4O6D - chains A and B; structure by X-ray diffraction, 2.59 A resolution.

== Chain A ==
Molecule: NS1
Source organism: West Nile virus
UniProtKB: U3N977 (U3N977_WNV); residues 0-352 here correspond to UniProt positions 791-1143 (UniProt number = residue number + 791)
Sequence (377 residues; numbered -24 to 352; the number before each row is that of its first residue; numbers below 1 keep their minus sign (Ala-24 is residue -24)):
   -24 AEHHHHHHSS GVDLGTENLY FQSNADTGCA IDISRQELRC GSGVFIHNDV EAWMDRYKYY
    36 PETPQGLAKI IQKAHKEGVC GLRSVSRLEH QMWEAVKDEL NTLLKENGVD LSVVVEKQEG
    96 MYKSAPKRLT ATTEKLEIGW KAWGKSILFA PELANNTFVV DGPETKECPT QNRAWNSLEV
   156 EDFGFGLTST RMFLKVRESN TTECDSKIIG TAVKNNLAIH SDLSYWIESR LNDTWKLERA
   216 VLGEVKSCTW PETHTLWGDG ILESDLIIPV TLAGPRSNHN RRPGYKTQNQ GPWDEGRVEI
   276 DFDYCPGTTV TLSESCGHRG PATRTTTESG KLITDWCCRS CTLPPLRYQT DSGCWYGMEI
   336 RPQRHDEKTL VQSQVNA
Unresolved in the structure: -24 to -7, 108-128
Sequence notes: expression tag (-24 to -18, -16 to -1)
Disulfide bonds: Cys4-Cys15, Cys55-Cys143, Cys179-Cys223, Cys280-Cys329, Cys291-Cys312, Cys313-Cys316
Covalent attachments: N-acetylglucosamine (NAG) linked to Asn130, Asn175, Asn207
Residues lining bound ligands:
  - oxtoxynol-10 (OXN), molecule 1: Thr2, Gly3, Cys4, Cys15, Gly16
  - oxtoxynol-10 (OXN), molecule 2: Cys4, Ala5, Ile6, Leu13
  - oxtoxynol-10 (OXN), molecule 3: Ile6, Ile8, Gln11, Glu12, Leu13

== Chain B ==
Molecule: NS1
Source organism: West Nile virus
UniProtKB: U3N977 (U3N977_WNV); residues 0-352 here correspond to UniProt positions 791-1143 (UniProt number = residue number + 791)
Sequence (377 residues; each row starts with the number of its first residue; numbers below 1 keep their minus sign (UNK-24 is residue -24); X marks 6 residues of unknown identity (built as UNK)):
   -24 XXXXXXHHSS GVDLGTENLY FQSNADTGCA IDISRQELRC GSGVFIHNDV EAWMDRYKYY
    36 PETPQGLAKI IQKAHKEGVC GLRSVSRLEH QMWEAVKDEL NTLLKENGVD LSVVVEKQEG
    96 MYKSAPKRLT ATTEKLEIGW KAWGKSILFA PELANNTFVV DGPETKECPT QNRAWNSLEV
   156 EDFGFGLTST RMFLKVRESN TTECDSKIIG TAVKNNLAIH SDLSYWIESR LNDTWKLERA
   216 VLGEVKSCTW PETHTLWGDG ILESDLIIPV TLAGPRSNHN RRPGYKTQNQ GPWDEGRVEI
   276 DFDYCPGTTV TLSESCGHRG PATRTTTESG KLITDWCCRS CTLPPLRYQT DSGCWYGMEI
   336 RPQRHDEKTL VQSQVNA
Unresolved in the structure: -18 to -5, 108-129
Sequence notes: expression tag (-24 to -18, -16 to -1)
Disulfide bonds: Cys4-Cys15, Cys55-Cys143, Cys179-Cys223, Cys280-Cys329, Cys291-Cys312, Cys313-Cys316
Covalent attachments: N-acetylglucosamine (NAG) linked to Asn175, Asn207
Residues lining bound ligands:
  - oxtoxynol-10 (OXN), molecule 1: Thr2, Gly3, Cys4, Cys15, Gly16
  - oxtoxynol-10 (OXN), molecule 2: Cys4, Ala5, Ile6, Leu13

== How chain A and chain B interact ==
Pairs across the interface (123):
  Tyr-5(A) with Arg205(B)
  Phe-4(A) with Leu192(B), hydrophobic; Trp201(B), hydrophobic; Glu203(B)
  Gln-3(A) with Ile8(B)
  Ser-2(A) with Ser9(B), hydrogen bond (backbone-side chain)
  Asn-1(A) with Ser9(B), hydrogen bond; Asn190(B), hydrogen bond (side chain-backbone)
  Ala0(A) with Ile6(B); Ile8(B), hydrogen bond (backbone-backbone)
  Asp1(A) with Ile6(B); Asp7(B); Lys189(B), salt bridge
  Thr2(A) with Ala5(B); Ile6(B), hydrogen bond (backbone-backbone)
  Gly3(A) with Cys4(B); Phe20(B)
  Cys4(A) with Gly3(B); Cys4(B), hydrogen bond (backbone-backbone)
  Ala5(A) with Thr2(B); Gly3(B); Phe20(B), hydrophobic
  Ile6(A) with Ala0(B); Asp1(B); Thr2(B), hydrogen bond (backbone-backbone)
  Asp7(A) with Asp1(B)
  Ile8(A) with Phe-4(B), hydrophobic; Ser-2(B)
  Ser9(A) with Ser-2(B); Asn-1(B); Phe158(B)
  Arg10(A) with Tyr32(B), hydrogen bond; Phe158(B); Thr165(B); Lys182(B); Ile183(B)
  Gln11(A) with Phe158(B); Phe160(B)
  Glu12(A) with Arg31(B), salt bridge; Tyr32(B), hydrogen bond; Thr165(B), hydrogen bond
  Leu13(A) with Arg31(B)
  Arg14(A) with His22(B); Asp24(B), salt bridge; Arg31(B); Tyr32(B)
  Cys15(A) with His22(B)
  Ser17(A) with Ile21(B); His22(B); Asn23(B), hydrogen bond (backbone-backbone)
  Gly18(A) with Ile21(B)
  Val19(A) with Val19(B); Phe20(B); Ile21(B), hydrogen bond (backbone-backbone); Ala187(B), hydrophobic; Lys189(B)
  Phe20(A) with Ala5(B), hydrophobic; Val19(B); Phe20(B), hydrophobic; Lys189(B), hydrogen bond (backbone-side chain)
  Ile21(A) with Gly18(B); Val19(B), hydrogen bond (backbone-backbone); Val188(B); Lys189(B)
  His22(A) with Arg14(B); Ser17(B)
  Asn23(A) with Arg14(B), hydrogen bond (backbone-side chain); Ser17(B), hydrogen bond (backbone-backbone)
  Asp24(A) with Arg14(B), salt bridge
  Trp28(A) with Arg14(B)
  Tyr32(A) with Arg10(B), hydrogen bond; Glu12(B), hydrogen bond; Arg14(B)
  Phe158(A) with Arg10(B)
  Phe160(A) with Gln11(B)
  Thr165(A) with Arg10(B); Glu12(B), hydrogen bond
  Ser181(A) with Asn191(B), hydrogen bond
  Lys182(A) with Asn191(B)
  Ile184(A) with Val188(B); Lys189(B)
  Gly185(A) with Val188(B)
  Thr186(A) with Ala187(B); Val188(B), hydrogen bond (backbone-backbone); Leu231(B)
  Ala187(A) with Val19(B), hydrophobic; Thr186(B); Ala187(B), hydrophobic
  Val188(A) with Ile21(B); Ile184(B); Gly185(B); Thr186(B), hydrogen bond (backbone-backbone); His229(B)
  Lys189(A) with Asp1(B), salt bridge; Val19(B); Phe20(B), hydrogen bond (side chain-backbone); Ile21(B); Ile184(B)
  Glu203(A) with Gln-3(B), hydrogen bond
  Arg205(A) with Gln-3(B); Asn-1(B)
  Trp210(A) with Thr228(B); His229(B)
  Glu227(A) with Trp232(B), hydrogen bond (backbone-backbone); Asp234(B)
  Thr228(A) with Trp210(B); Trp232(B); His254(B), hydrogen bond (backbone-side chain)
  His229(A) with Val188(B); Asn191(B), hydrogen bond; Trp210(B)
  Thr230(A) with Thr230(B); Leu231(B); Trp232(B), hydrogen bond (backbone-backbone)
  Leu231(A) with Thr230(B); Leu231(B), hydrophobic
  Trp232(A) with Glu227(B), hydrogen bond (backbone-backbone); Thr228(B); Thr230(B), hydrogen bond (backbone-backbone)
  Gly233(A) with Asp234(B)
  Asp234(A) with Glu227(B); Gly233(B)
  His254(A) with Thr228(B), hydrogen bond (side chain-backbone)
Other interface residues (no listed pair), chain A (59 interface residues in all): Gly16, Ile183, Asn190, Leu192, Ile194
Other interface residues (no listed pair), chain B (58 interface residues in all): Gly16, Gly159, Ile194

== In short ==
Chain A and chain B form an interface of 59 and 58 residues respectively, with 31 hydrogen bonds and 5 salt
bridges. Polar contacts include Asp1(A)-Lys189(B), Glu12(A)-Arg31(B) and Arg14(A)-Asp24(B). 2 oxtoxynol-10
molecules are bound between chain A and chain B.
Here chain A is NS1 and chain B is NS1, both from West Nile virus. Entry 4O6D (West Nile Virus Non-structural
protein 1 (NS1) Form 1 crystal) was determined by X-ray diffraction, deposited together with 4O6B.
